9G9F - chains G and R of the 10 polymer chains in the assembly; structure by electron microscopy, 2.93 A resolution.

[Chain G]
Molecule: CRISPR system Cms protein Csm4
Organism: Enterococcus italicus DSM 15952
UniProtKB: E6LHV4 (CSM4_ENTI1); residues 1-307 here = UniProt positions 1-307
Sequence (307 residues; row label = number of the first residue in the row):
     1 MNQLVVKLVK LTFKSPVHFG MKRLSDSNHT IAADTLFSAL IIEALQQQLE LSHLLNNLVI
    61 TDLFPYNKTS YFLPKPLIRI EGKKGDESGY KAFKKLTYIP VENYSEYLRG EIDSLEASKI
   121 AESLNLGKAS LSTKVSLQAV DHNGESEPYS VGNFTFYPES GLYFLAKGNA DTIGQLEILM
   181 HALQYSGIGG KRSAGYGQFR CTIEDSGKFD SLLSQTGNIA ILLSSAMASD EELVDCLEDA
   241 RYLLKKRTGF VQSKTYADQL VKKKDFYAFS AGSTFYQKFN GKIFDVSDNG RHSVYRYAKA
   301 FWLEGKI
Not modelled in the structure: 1-4, 82-88

[Chain R]
Molecule: crRNA
Organism: Enterococcus italicus DSM 15952
Sequence (45 nucleotides; each row starts with the number of its first residue; numbers below 1 keep their minus sign (A-7 is residue -7)):
    -7 ACGAGAACAU GCGCGACAUU CCGAAGAACG CUGAAGCGCU GGGGG
Not modelled in the structure: 28-37

[How chain G and chain R interact]
Pairs across the interface - 61 pairs, chain G then chain R:
  His18(G) with A-4(R), salt bridge to the phosphate
  Gly20(G) with G-5(R), sugar contact; A-4(R), phosphate contact
  Lys22(G) with G-5(R), hydrogen bond to the sugar
  Arg23(G) with G-5(R), hydrogen bond to the sugar
  Leu24(G) with A-1(R), base contact
  Thr35(G) with C-6(R), phosphate contact; G-5(R), hydrogen bond to the phosphate
  Ser38(G) with C-6(R), hydrogen bond to the sugar
  Ala39(G) with C-6(R), base contact
  Ile41(G) with A-7(R), phosphate contact
  Ile42(G) with A-7(R), phosphate contact; C-6(R), base contact
  Leu45(G) with A-7(R), base contact
  Thr133(G) with A1(R), hydrogen bond to the base
  Lys134(G) with A1(R), phosphate contact
  Val135(G) with A-1(R), hydrogen bond to the sugar; C0(R), sugar contact; A1(R), hydrogen bond to the phosphate
  Ser136(G) with A-1(R), sugar contact; C0(R), phosphate contact
  Leu137(G) with A-1(R), phosphate contact; C0(R), hydrogen bond to the phosphate; U2(R), sugar contact
  Gln138(G) with A-1(R), sugar contact; C0(R), phosphate contact
  Ser146(G) with U2(R), base contact
  Pro148(G) with A1(R), base contact
  Tyr149(G) with A-1(R), stacking on the base
  Leu183(G) with C-6(R), base contact
  Ser186(G) with C-6(R), base contact
  Gly187(G) with C-6(R), hydrogen bond to the base
  Ile188(G) with C-6(R), base contact
  Gly189(G) with C-6(R), hydrogen bond to the base
  Gly190(G) with C-6(R), sugar contact; A-4(R), phosphate contact; G-3(R), phosphate contact
  Lys191(G) with G-3(R), hydrogen bond to the phosphate; A-1(R), hydrogen bond to the base
  Arg192(G) with C-6(R), base contact; G-3(R), phosphate contact
  Ser193(G) with A-2(R), hydrogen bond to the phosphate
  Thr248(G) with G-5(R), hydrogen bond to the base
  Gly249(G) with G-5(R), hydrogen bond to the base
  Phe250(G) with C-6(R), phosphate contact; G-5(R), base contact; A-4(R), base contact
  Val251(G) with A-7(R), sugar contact; C-6(R), phosphate contact
  Gln252(G) with A-7(R), hydrogen bond to the sugar; C-6(R), hydrogen bond to the phosphate; A-4(R), hydrogen bond to the sugar; G-3(R), sugar contact
  Ser253(G) with A-7(R), base contact
  Leu260(G) with A-4(R), base contact; G-3(R), base contact
  Lys262(G) with G-5(R), hydrogen bond to the base
  Lys263(G) with C-6(R), salt bridge to the phosphate
  His292(G) with A-7(R), stacking on the base
  Ser293(G) with A-7(R), base contact
  Tyr295(G) with A-7(R), sugar contact
Other interface residues (no listed pair), chain G (49 interface residues in all): Met21, Asp34, Glu43, Glu147, Arg247, Thr255, Val294, Arg296

[In short]
The interface between chain G and chain R involves 49 residues on one side and 10 on the other; the contacts
include 19 hydrogen bonds, 2 salt bridges and 2 aromatic stacking contacts. Polar contacts include
Thr133(G)-A1(R), Gly187(G)-C-6(R) and Gly189(G)-C-6(R).
Here chain G is CRISPR system Cms protein Csm4 and chain R is crRNA, both from Enterococcus italicus DSM
15952. Entry 9G9F (CryoEM structure of Enterococcus italicus Csm-crRNA-CTR complex bound to AMPNPP) was
determined by electron microscopy (same publication as 9G9A, 9G9B, 9G9C, 9G9D, 9G9E, 9G9G and 4 further
entries).
